PDB entry 1DO4 | X-ray diffraction, 1.70 A resolution | chain A

== Chain A ==
Name: Myoglobin
Organism: Physeter catodon
UniProtKB: P02185 (MYG_PHYCA); residue numbers follow UniProt; this construct covers 1-153
Amino-acid sequence (154 residues; row label = number of the first residue in the row; numbering starts at 0):
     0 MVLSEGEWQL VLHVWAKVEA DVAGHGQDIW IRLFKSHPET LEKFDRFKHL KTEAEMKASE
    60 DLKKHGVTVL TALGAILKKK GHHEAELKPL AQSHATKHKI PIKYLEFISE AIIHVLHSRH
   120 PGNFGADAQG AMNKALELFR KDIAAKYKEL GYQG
Not modelled in the structure: 0
Construct notes: modified residue (0); engineered mutation Trp-29 (Leu in P02185), Asn-122 (Asp in P02185)
Modified residues: Met-0 (N-formylmethionine; FME)
Bound ions: heme Fe near His-93 (its only coordinating residue here)
Small-molecule neighbours:
  - carbon monoxide (CMO): Gly-25, Ile-28, Trp-29, Gly-65, Val-68, Leu-69, Ile-107
  - heme (HEM): Thr-39, Lys-42, Phe-43, Arg-45, His-64, Thr-67, Val-68, Ala-71, Leu-72, Leu-89, Ser-92, His-93, His-97, Ile-99, Tyr-103, Leu-104, Ile-107, Ile-111, Phe-138

== In short ==
Bound to chain A: heme and carbon monoxide.
Chain A is Myoglobin (Physeter catodon); the structure, Carbonmonoxy-myoglobin (mutant L29W) after photolysis
at T<180K, was determined by X-ray diffraction, deposited together with 1DO1, 1DO3 and 1DO7.
